PDB entry 1ZAR | X-ray diffraction, 1.75 A resolution | chain A

== Chain A ==
Protein: Rio2 kinase
Source organism: Archaeoglobus fulgidus
UniProt: O30245 (O30245_ARCFU); residues 1-282 here = UniProt positions 1-282
Sequence (282 residues; row label = number of the first residue in the row):
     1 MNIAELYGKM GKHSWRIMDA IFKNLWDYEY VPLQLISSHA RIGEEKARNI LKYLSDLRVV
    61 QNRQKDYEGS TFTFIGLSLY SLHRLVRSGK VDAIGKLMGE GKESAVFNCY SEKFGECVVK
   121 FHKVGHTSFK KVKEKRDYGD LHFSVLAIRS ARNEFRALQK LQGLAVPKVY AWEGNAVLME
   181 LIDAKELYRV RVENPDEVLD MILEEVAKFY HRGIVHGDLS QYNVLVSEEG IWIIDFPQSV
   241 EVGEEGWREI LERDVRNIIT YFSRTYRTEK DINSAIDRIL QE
Not modelled in the structure: 1, 125-130, 135-141, 282
Swiss-Prot annotation at these positions:
  - active site: Asp218 (Proton acceptor)
  - binding site (ATP): Met98 to Val106, Lys120, His126, Glu180 to Glu186, Tyr222, Asn223, Asp235
  - binding site (Mg(2+)): Glu103, Asn223, Asp235
  - modified residue: Ser128 (Phosphoserine)
Bound ions: Mn2+: Asn223, Asp235 (together with ADP)
Small-molecule neighbours: ADP (adenosine-5'-diphosphate): Met98, Glu103, Ser104, Val106, Val118, Lys120, Pro167, Met179, Glu180, Leu181, Ile182, Glu186, Tyr222, Asn223, Leu225, Ile234, Asp235
From the paper describing this entry:
  - conformationally variable residues (order/disorder transition, side-chain flip): His126, Thr127, Gln238
  - catalytic residues: Asp218 (proposed by the authors, not directly observed)
  - post-translational modification sites: Ser128

== Summary ==
Bound to chain A: ADP. Asn223 and Asp235 coordinate Mn2+. From UniProt: active-site residue Asp218, 21
ATP-binding residues and 3 Mg2+-binding residues. The paper reports the catalytic residue Asp218; a
modification site at Ser128.
Chain A is Rio2 kinase (Archaeoglobus fulgidus); the structure, Crystal Structure of A.fulgidus Rio2 Kinase
Complexed With ADP and Manganese Ions, was determined by X-ray diffraction together with 1ZAO from the same
study.
